Entry 8FDY (X-ray diffraction, 2.06 A resolution); this record covers chain A.

[Chain A]
Protein: Phosphoribosylglycinamide formyltransferase
Organism: Homo sapiens
Notes: EC 2.1.2.2
UniProt: P22102 (PUR2_HUMAN); numbering as in UniProt (aligned over 808-1010)
Chain sequence (210 residues; numbered 807 to 1016; the number before each row is that of its first residue):
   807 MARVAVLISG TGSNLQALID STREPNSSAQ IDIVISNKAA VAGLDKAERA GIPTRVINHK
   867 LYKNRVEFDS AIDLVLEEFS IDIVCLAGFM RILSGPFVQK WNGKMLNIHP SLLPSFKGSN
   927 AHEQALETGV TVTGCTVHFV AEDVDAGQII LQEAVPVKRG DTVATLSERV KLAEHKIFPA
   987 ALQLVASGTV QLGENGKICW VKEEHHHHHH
Disordered / not traced: 807, 1008-1016
Differences from the reference sequence: initiating methionine (807); expression tag (1011-1016)
Curated features (UniProtKB/Swiss-Prot):
  - active site: His-915 (Proton donor)
  - binding site (N(1)-(5-phospho-beta-D-ribosyl)glycinamide): Gly-818 to Asn-820, Lys-977 to Glu-980
  - binding site ((6R)-10-formyltetrahydrofolate): Arg-871, Met-896 to Leu-899, Asn-913, Ala-947 to Asp-951
  - site: Asp-951 (Raises pKa of active site His)
Small-molecule neighbours:
  - glycinamide ribonucleotide (GAR): Gly-816, Thr-817, Gly-818, Ser-819, Asn-820, Leu-821, Ala-893, Gly-894, Met-896, Asn-913, Ile-914, His-915, Pro-916, Ser-925, Asp-951, Lys-977, Glu-980
  - XSI (N-{5-[4-(2-amino-4-oxo-3,4-dihydrothieno[2,3-d]pyrimidin-6-yl)butyl]pyridine-2-carbonyl}-L-glutamic acid): Leu-892, Phe-895, Met-896, Arg-897, Ile-898, Leu-899, Val-904, Asn-913, Lys-923, Gly-924, Ser-925, Gln-930, His-944, Val-946, Ala-947, Glu-948, Asp-949, Val-950, Asp-951
From the paper describing this entry:
  - binding site for XSI: Leu-899, Ser-925, Glu-948, Asp-951

[Summary]
Chain A binds glycinamide ribonucleotide and compound XSI. UniProt lists active-site residue His-915, 7
N(1)-(5-phospho-beta-D-ribosyl)glycinamide-binding residues and 11 (6R)-10-formyltetrahydrofolate-binding
residues. The paper reports a binding site for XSI at Leu-899, Ser-925 and Glu-948 among others.
Chain A is Phosphoribosylglycinamide formyltransferase (Homo sapiens); the structure, Human GAR transformylase
in complex with GAR substrate and AGF132 inhibitor, was determined by X-ray diffraction together with 9NX6,
8FDX and 8FE0 from the same study.
